5XG3 - chains A and B of the 4 polymer chains in the assembly; structure by X-ray diffraction, 3.50 A resolution.

# Chain A
Name: Chromosome partition protein Smc
From: Bacillus subtilis (strain 168)
UniProt: P51834 (SMC_BACSU); the construct has insertions or renumbered stretches relative to UniProt, so the offset changes along the chain: 1-203 = UniProt 1-203; 955-970 = UniProt 204-219; 975-1186 = UniProt 975-1186
Chain sequence (435 residues; each row starts with the number of its first residue; note: 751 numbers in that range are skipped by the numbering (no residue carries them; nothing is unmodelled there)):
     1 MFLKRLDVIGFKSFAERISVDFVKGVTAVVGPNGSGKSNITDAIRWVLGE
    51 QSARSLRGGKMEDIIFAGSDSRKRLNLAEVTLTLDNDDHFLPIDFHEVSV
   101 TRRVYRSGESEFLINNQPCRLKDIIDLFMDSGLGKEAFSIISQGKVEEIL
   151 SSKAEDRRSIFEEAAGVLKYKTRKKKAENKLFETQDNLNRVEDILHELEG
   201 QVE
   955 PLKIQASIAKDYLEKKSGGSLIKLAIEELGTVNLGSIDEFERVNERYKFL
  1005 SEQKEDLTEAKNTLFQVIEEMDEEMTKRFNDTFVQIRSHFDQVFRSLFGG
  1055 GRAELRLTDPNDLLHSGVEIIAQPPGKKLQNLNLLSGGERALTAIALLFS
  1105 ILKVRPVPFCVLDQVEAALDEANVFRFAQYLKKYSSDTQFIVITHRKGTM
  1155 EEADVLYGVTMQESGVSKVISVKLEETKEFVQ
Unresolved in the structure: 16, 50-56, 60, 110, 130-133, 136, 955-990, 1066-1067, 1080, 1084, 1178-1186
Differences from the reference sequence: linker (971-974); engineered mutation Q1118 (Glu in P51834)
Swiss-Prot annotation at these positions:
  - binding site (ATP): P32 to N39
Metal / ion sites: Mg2+: Q143 (together with ATP-gamma-S)
Ligand contacts:
  - ATP-gamma-S (AGS; phosphothiophosphoric acid-adenylate ester), molecule 1: K12, S13, P32, N33, G34, S35, G36, K37, S38, N39, R57, D63, I65, F66, A67, Q143, Q1118, M1165, G1169
  - ATP-gamma-S (AGS), molecule 2: P1078, K1081, L1083, L1088, L1089, S1090, G1091, E1093
  - Co2+ (CO): D87, H89, H96

# Chain B
Name: Chromosome partition protein Smc
From: Bacillus subtilis (strain 168)
UniProt: P51834 (SMC_BACSU); the construct has insertions or renumbered stretches relative to UniProt, so the offset changes along the chain: 1-198 = UniProt 1-198; 950-970 = UniProt 199-219; 975-1186 = UniProt 975-1186
Chain sequence (435 residues; numbered 1 to 1186; 751 numbers in that range are skipped by the numbering (no residue carries them; nothing is unmodelled there); the number before each row is that of its first residue):
     1 MFLKRLDVIGFKSFAERISVDFVKGVTAVVGPNGSGKSNITDAIRWVLGE
    51 QSARSLRGGKMEDIIFAGSDSRKRLNLAEVTLTLDNDDHFLPIDFHEVSV
   101 TRRVYRSGESEFLINNQPCRLKDIIDLFMDSGLGKEAFSIISQGKVEEIL
   151 SSKAEDRRSIFEEAAGVLKYKTRKKKAENKLFETQDNLNRVEDILHEL
   950 EGQVEPLKIQASIAKDYLEKKSGGSLIKLAIEELGTVNLGSIDEFERVNE
  1000 RYKFLSEQKEDLTEAKNTLFQVIEEMDEEMTKRFNDTFVQIRSHFDQVFR
  1050 SLFGGGRAELRLTDPNDLLHSGVEIIAQPPGKKLQNLNLLSGGERALTAI
  1100 ALLFSILKVRPVPFCVLDQVEAALDEANVFRFAQYLKKYSSDTQFIVITH
  1150 RKGTMEEADVLYGVTMQESGVSKVISVKLEETKEFVQ
Unresolved in the structure: 25, 51-57, 133-134, 950-989, 994, 1066, 1069, 1179-1186
Differences from the reference sequence: linker (971-974); engineered mutation Q1118 (Glu in P51834)
Swiss-Prot annotation at these positions:
  - binding site (ATP): P32 to N39
Metal / ion sites: Mg2+: Q143 (together with ATP-gamma-S)
Ligand contacts:
  - ATP-gamma-S (AGS; phosphothiophosphoric acid-adenylate ester), molecule 1: K12, S13, G31, P32, N33, G34, S35, G36, K37, S38, N39, D63, I64, I65, F66, A67, Q143, H1149, M1165
  - ATP-gamma-S (AGS), molecule 2: P1078, K1081, Q1084, L1088, L1089, S1090, G1091, G1092

# Interface between chain A and chain B
Contacting residue pairs (35; chain A residue first):
  P32(A) - D1124(B)
  N33(A) - S1090(B)  hydrogen bond
  N33(A) - G1091(B)
  N33(A) - G1092(B)  hydrogen bond (side chain-backbone)
  N33(A) - E1093(B)
  N33(A) - A1122(B)
  N33(A) - L1123(B)
  N33(A) - D1124(B)  hydrogen bond
  G34(A) - S1090(B)
  R57(A) - L1088(B)
  A67(A) - L1083(B)
  S69(A) - K1081(B)
  D70(A) - G1080(B)
  D70(A) - K1081(B)
  Q143(A) - G1091(B)
  P1079(A) - S1168(B)  hydrogen bond (backbone-side chain)
  K1081(A) - D70(B)
  K1081(A) - S1168(B)
  L1088(A) - G58(B)
  S1090(A) - N33(B)  hydrogen bond
  S1090(A) - G34(B)
  G1092(A) - N33(B)  hydrogen bond (backbone-side chain)
  E1093(A) - G34(B)
  Q1118(A) - A1122(B)
  A1121(A) - A1121(B)
  A1122(A) - N33(B)
  L1123(A) - N33(B)
  L1123(A) - H1149(B)
  D1124(A) - P32(B)
  D1124(A) - N33(B)  hydrogen bond
  D1124(A) - H1149(B)
  H1149(A) - L1123(B)
  H1149(A) - R1150(B)
  S1168(A) - G1080(B)
  G1169(A) - G1080(B)  hydrogen bond (backbone-backbone)
Other interface residues (no listed pair), chain A (25 interface residues in all): G68, G1091, R1150
Other interface residues (no listed pair), chain B (28 interface residues in all): D63, S69, Q143, K1082, N1087, Q1118, M1165, G1169

# In short
25 residues of chain A face 28 of chain B across their interface; the contacts include 8 hydrogen bonds. Polar
pairs include N33(A)-S1090(B), N33(A)-G1092(B) and N33(A)-D1124(B). ATP-gamma-S is bound between chain A and
chain B. Chain A binds Co2+.
Chain A and chain B are both Chromosome partition protein Smc (Bacillus subtilis (strain 168)); the structure,
Crystal structure of the ATPgS-engaged Smc head domain with an extended coiled coil bound to the ..., was
determined by X-ray diffraction (same publication as 5XNS, 5NMO, 5NNV, 5XEI and 5XG2).
